2YU9 - chains A and F of the 13 polymer chains in the assembly; structure by X-ray diffraction, 3.40 A resolution.

Chain A:
Name: DNA-directed RNA polymerase II largest subunit
Organism: Saccharomyces cerevisiae
Notes: EC 2.7.7.6
UniProt: P04050 (RPB1_YEAST); residues 1-1733 here = UniProt positions 1-1733
Chain sequence (1733 residues; numbered 1 to 1733; the number before each row is that of its first residue):
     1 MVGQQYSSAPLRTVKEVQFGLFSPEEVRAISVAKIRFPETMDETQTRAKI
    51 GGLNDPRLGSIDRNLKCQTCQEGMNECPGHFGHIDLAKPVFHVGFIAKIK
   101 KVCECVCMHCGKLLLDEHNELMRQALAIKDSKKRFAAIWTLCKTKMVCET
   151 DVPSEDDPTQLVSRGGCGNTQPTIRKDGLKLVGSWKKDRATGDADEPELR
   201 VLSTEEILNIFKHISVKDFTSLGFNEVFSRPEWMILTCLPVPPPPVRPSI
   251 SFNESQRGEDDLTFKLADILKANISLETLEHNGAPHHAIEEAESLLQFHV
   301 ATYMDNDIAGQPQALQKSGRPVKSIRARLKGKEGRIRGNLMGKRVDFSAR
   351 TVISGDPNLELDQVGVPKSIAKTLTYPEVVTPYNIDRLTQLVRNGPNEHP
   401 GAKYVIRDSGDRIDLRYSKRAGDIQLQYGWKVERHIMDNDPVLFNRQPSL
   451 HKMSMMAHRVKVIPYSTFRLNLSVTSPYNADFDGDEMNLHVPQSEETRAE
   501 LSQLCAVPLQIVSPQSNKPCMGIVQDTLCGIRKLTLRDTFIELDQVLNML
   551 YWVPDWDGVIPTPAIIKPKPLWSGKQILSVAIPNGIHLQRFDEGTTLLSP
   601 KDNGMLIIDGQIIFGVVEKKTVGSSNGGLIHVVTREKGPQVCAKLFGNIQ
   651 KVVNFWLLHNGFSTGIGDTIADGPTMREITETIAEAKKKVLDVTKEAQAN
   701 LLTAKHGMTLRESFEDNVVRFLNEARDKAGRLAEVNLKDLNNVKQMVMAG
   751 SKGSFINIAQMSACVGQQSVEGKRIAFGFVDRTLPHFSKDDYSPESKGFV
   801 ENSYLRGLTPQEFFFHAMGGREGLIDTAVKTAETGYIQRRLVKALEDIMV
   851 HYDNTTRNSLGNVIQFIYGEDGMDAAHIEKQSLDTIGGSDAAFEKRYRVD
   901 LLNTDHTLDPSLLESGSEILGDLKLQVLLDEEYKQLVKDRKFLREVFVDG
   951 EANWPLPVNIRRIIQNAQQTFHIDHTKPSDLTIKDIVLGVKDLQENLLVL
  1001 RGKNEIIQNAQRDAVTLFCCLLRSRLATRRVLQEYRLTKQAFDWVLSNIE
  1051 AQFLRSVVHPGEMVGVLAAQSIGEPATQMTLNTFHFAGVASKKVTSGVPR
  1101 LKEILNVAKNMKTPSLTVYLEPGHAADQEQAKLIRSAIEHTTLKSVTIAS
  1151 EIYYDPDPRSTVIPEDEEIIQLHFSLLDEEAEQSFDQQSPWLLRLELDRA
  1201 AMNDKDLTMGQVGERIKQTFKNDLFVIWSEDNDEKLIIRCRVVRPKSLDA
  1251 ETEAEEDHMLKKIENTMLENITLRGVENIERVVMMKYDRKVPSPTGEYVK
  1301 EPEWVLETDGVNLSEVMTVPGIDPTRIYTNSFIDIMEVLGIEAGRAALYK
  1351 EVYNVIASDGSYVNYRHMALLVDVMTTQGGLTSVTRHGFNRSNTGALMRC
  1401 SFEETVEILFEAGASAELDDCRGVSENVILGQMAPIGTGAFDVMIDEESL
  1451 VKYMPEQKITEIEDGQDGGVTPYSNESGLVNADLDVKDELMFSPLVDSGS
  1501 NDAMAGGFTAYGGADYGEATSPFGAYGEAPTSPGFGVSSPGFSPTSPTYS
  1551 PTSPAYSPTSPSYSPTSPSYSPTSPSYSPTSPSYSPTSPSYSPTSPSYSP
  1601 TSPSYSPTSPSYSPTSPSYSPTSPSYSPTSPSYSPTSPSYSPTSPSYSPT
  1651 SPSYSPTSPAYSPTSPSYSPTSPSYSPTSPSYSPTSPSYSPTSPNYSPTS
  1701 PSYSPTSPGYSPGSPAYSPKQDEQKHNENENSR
Unresolved in the structure: 1-2, 155-160, 187-198, 1177-1186, 1245-1253, 1451-1733
Ion coordination: Zn2+ site 1: Cys67, Cys70, Cys77, His80; Zn2+ site 2: Cys107, Cys110, Cys148, Cys167; Mg2+: Asp481, Asp483, Asp485
Residues lining bound ligands: UTP: Arg446, Pro448, Asn479, Asp481, Asp483, Gln1078
From the paper describing this entry:
  - catalytic residues: His1085 (proposed by the authors, not directly observed)
  - mutagenesis - R446A: abolished growth

Chain F:
Name: DNA-directed RNA polymerases I, II, and III 23 kDa polypeptide
Organism: Saccharomyces cerevisiae
Notes: EC 2.7.7.6
UniProt: P20435 (RPB6_YEAST); numbering as in UniProt (aligned over 1-155)
Chain sequence (155 residues; each row starts with the number of its first residue):
     1 MSDYEEAFNDGNENFEDFDVEHFSDEETYEEKPQFKDGETTDANGKTIVT
    51 GGNGPEDFQQHEQIRRKTLKEKAIPKDQRATTPYMTKYERARILGTRALQ
   101 ISMNAPVFVDLEGETDPLRIAMKELAEKKIPLVIRRYLPDGSFEDWSVEE
   151 LIVDL
Unresolved in the structure: 1-70

Interface between chain A and chain F:
Contacting residue pairs (61):
  Val379(A) with Ser102(F)
  Val380(A) with Asn104(F)
  Thr381(A) with Ser102(F), hydrogen bond (side chain-backbone); Asn104(F)
  Pro382(A) with Asn104(F)
  Tyr383(A) with Val107(F); Thr115(F)
  Glu495(A) with Ala98(F); Ser102(F); Pro117(F)
  Glu496(A) with Gly95(F)
  Ala499(A) with Gly95(F); Leu118(F), hydrophobic
  Gln503(A) with Met122(F)
  Leu504(A) with Ala91(F), hydrophobic
  His851(A) with Pro139(F)
  Tyr852(A) with Thr81(F); Thr86(F); Glu89(F), hydrogen bond; Arg136(F); Leu138(F)
  Asp853(A) with Leu138(F)
  Arg857(A) with Pro139(F)
  Arg1001(A) with Ala80(F); Thr81(F); Pro83(F)
  Gly1002(A) with Ala80(F)
  Lys1003(A) with Arg79(F), hydrogen bond (side chain-backbone); Ala80(F)
  Leu1054(A) with Tyr84(F)
  Arg1055(A) with Asp154(F), salt bridge; Leu155(F)
  His1059(A) with Thr86(F); Lys87(F), hydrogen bond (side chain-backbone); Tyr88(F); Leu155(F)
  Pro1060(A) with Thr86(F)
  Gly1061(A) with Tyr88(F)
  Glu1062(A) with Lys87(F), salt bridge; Tyr88(F), hydrogen bond
  Gly1437(A) with Tyr88(F)
  Thr1438(A) with Arg92(F), hydrogen bond (backbone-side chain)
  Phe1441(A) with Tyr88(F); Glu89(F); Arg92(F); Arg135(F)
  Asp1442(A) with Ile134(F); Arg135(F), hydrogen bond (backbone-backbone); Tyr137(F), hydrogen bond
  Val1443(A) with Arg92(F); Val133(F); Ile134(F), hydrophobic
  Met1444(A) with Leu132(F); Val133(F), hydrogen bond (backbone-backbone); Arg135(F)
  Ile1445(A) with Val133(F)
  Asp1446(A) with Pro131(F); Leu132(F), hydrogen bond (side chain-backbone); Glu149(F)
  Glu1448(A) with Pro131(F); Glu149(F)
Also at the interface, not in a pair above, chain A (41 interface residues in all): Tyr428, Lys431, Ser494, Arg498, Glu500, Ala1051, Met1063, Met1433, Gly1439
Also at the interface, not in a pair above, chain F (42 interface residues in all): Thr82, Met85, Arg90, Ile93, Leu94, Thr96, Leu99, Ile101, Met103, Leu111

Summary:
41 residues of chain A and 42 residues of chain F are in contact; the contacts include 10 hydrogen bonds and 2
salt bridges. Among the polar pairs are Arg1055(A)-Asp154(F), Glu1062(A)-Lys87(F) and Thr381(A)-Ser102(F).
Chain A binds UTP. The paper reports the catalytic residue His1085(A); R446A of chain A abolishes growth.
Chain A is DNA-directed RNA polymerase II largest subunit and chain F is DNA-directed RNA polymerases I, II,
and III 23 kDa polypeptide, both from Saccharomyces cerevisiae; the structure, RNA polymerase II elongation
complex in 150 mm MG+2 with UTP, was determined by X-ray diffraction together with 2E2H, 2E2I, 2E2J, 2NVQ,
2NVT, 2NVX, 2NVY and 2NVZ from the same study.
